Entry 9FB0 (electron microscopy, 3.00 A resolution); this record covers chains B and C of the 7 polymer chains in the assembly.

Chain B (and C):
Name: Large T antigen
Organism: Betapolyomavirus macacae
Notes: EC 3.6.4.-; chain C of this document is another copy of the same molecule, construct and numbering; everything in this record applies to it too
UniProt: P03070 (LT_SV40); residues 266-627 here = UniProt positions 266-627
Sequence (362 residues; each row starts with the number of its first residue):
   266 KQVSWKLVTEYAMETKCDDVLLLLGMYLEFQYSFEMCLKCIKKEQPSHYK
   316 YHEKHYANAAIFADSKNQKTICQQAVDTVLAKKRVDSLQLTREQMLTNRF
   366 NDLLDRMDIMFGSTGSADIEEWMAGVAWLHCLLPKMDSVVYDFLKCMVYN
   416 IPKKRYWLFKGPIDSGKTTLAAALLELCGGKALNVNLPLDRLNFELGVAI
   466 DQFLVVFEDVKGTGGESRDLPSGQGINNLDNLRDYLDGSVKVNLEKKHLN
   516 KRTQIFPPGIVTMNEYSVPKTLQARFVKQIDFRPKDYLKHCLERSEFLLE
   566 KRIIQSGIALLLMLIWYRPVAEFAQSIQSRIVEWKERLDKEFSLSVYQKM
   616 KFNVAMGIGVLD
UniProt features mapped onto this chain:
  - binding site (Zn(2+)): Cys302, Cys305, His313, His317
  - binding site (ATP): Gly426 to Thr433
Residues lining bound ligands:
  - ATP (adenosine-5'-triphosphate), molecule 1: Trp393, Leu397, Pro427, Ile428, Asp429, Ser430, Gly431, Lys432, Thr433, Thr434, Asn529, Arg548, Pro549, Lys550, Leu553, Lys554, Leu557, Leu564
  - ATP, molecule 2: Lys418, Asp502, Arg540

How chain B and chain C interact:
Contacting residue pairs - 51 pairs, chain B then chain C:
  Asp284(B) - Arg349(C)  salt bridge
  Leu286(B) - Ala346(C)
  Leu287(B) - Arg349(C)
  Leu287(B) - Leu353(C)  hydrophobic
  Gly290(B) - Ala346(C)
  Gly290(B) - Val350(C)
  Met291(B) - Val350(C)
  Met291(B) - Gln354(C)
  Leu293(B) - Thr343(C)
  Glu309(B) - Gln359(C)
  Gln310(B) - Gln354(C)
  Asp329(B) - Lys271(C)
  Ser330(B) - Gln339(C)  hydrogen bond (backbone-side chain)
  Lys331(B) - Trp270(C)
  Lys331(B) - Gln339(C)
  Gln333(B) - Gln339(C)  hydrogen bond
  Lys334(B) - Asp342(C)
  Ile428(B) - Arg540(C)
  Asp429(B) - Lys418(C)  salt bridge
  Leu440(B) - Val505(C)  hydrophobic
  Ala447(B) - Lys506(C)
  Ala447(B) - Asn508(C)  hydrogen bond (backbone-side chain)
  Asn449(B) - Tyr500(C)
  Leu452(B) - Asn458(C)
  Pro453(B) - Asn458(C)
  Asp455(B) - Asp455(C)
  Arg456(B) - Phe459(C)
  Arg456(B) - Glu510(C)  salt bridge
  Glu460(B) - Asn508(C)  hydrogen bond
  Glu460(B) - Lys516(C)  salt bridge
  Glu473(B) - Val505(C)
  Asp474(B) - Arg498(C)  salt bridge
  Lys476(B) - Asp495(C)  salt bridge
  Lys476(B) - Asn496(C)  hydrogen bond
  Pro486(B) - Asp495(C)
  Lys512(B) - Glu510(C)  salt bridge
  Lys512(B) - Lys511(C)  hydrogen bond (side chain-backbone)
  Lys512(B) - Leu514(C)  hydrogen bond (side chain-backbone)
  His513(B) - His513(C)
  Asn529(B) - Arg498(C)
  Glu558(B) - Lys419(C)  salt bridge
  Glu561(B) - Lys419(C)  salt bridge
  Leu564(B) - Pro417(C)
  Glu565(B) - Tyr414(C)
  Glu565(B) - Ile416(C)
  Arg567(B) - Asn415(C)  hydrogen bond (side chain-backbone)
  Arg567(B) - Pro417(C)
  Arg567(B) - Gly503(C)  hydrogen bond (side chain-backbone)
  Arg567(B) - Ile520(C)
  Gln570(B) - Pro417(C)
  Gln570(B) - Ser504(C)  hydrogen bond (side chain-backbone)
Interface residues without a listed pair, chain B (47 interface residues in all): Leu289, Glu294, Gln296, Ala328, Asn332, Thr433, Ala437, Leu448, Phe459, Val463, Asp484
Interface residues without a listed pair, chain C (41 interface residues in all): Gln267, Leu345, Asn515, Thr536, Ala539

In short:
47 residues of chain B and 41 residues of chain C are in contact, with 10 hydrogen bonds and 9 salt bridges.
Among the polar pairs are Asp284(B)-Arg349(C), Asp429(B)-Lys418(C) and Arg456(B)-Glu510(C). Bound to chain B:
ATP.
Chain B and chain C are both Large T antigen (Betapolyomavirus macacae); the structure, Active SV40 LTAg
complex with DNA (3D variability component_002, frame_019), was determined by electron microscopy (same
publication as 9EVH, 9EVP, 9F3T, 9F3U, 9F5I, 9F73 and 14 further entries).
